8XQX - chains C and D of the 22 polymer chains in the assembly; structure by electron microscopy, 2.80 A resolution.

== Chain C ==
Molecule: Fhl3
Organism: Chlamydomonas reinhardtii
Chain sequence (1112 residues; numbered 1 to 1112; the number before each row is that of its first residue):
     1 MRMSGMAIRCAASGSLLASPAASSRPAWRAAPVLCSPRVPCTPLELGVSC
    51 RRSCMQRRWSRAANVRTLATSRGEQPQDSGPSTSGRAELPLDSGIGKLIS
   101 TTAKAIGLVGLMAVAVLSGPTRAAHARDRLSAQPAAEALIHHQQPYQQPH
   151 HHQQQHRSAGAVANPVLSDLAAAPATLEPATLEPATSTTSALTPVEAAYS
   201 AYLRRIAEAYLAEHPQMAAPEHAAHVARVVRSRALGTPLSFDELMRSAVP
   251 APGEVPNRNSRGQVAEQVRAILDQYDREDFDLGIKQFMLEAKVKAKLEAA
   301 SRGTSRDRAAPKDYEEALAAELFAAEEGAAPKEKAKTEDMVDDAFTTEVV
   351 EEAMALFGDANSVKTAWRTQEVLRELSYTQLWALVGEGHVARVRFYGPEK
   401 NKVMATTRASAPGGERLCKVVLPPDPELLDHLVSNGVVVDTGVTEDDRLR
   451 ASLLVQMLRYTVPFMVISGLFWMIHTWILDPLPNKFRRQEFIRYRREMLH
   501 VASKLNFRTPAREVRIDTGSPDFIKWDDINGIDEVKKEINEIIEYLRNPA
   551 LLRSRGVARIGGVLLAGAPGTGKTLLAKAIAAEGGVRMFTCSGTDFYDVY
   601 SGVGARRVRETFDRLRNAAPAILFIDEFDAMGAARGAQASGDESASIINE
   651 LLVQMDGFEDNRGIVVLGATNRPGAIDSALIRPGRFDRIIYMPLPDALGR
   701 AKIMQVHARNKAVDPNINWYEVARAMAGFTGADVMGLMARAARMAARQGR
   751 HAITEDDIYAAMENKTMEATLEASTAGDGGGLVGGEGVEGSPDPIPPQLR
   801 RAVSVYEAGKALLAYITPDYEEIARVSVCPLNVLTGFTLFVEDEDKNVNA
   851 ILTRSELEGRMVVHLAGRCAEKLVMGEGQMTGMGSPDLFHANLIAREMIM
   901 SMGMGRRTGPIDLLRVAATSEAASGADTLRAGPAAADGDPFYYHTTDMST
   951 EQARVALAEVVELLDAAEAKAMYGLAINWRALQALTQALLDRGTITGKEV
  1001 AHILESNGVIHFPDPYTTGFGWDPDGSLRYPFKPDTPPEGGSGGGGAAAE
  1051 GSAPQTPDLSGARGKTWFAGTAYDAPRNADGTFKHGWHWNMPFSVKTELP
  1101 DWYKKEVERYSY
Unresolved in the structure: 1-361, 502-508, 921-939, 1034-1055, 1100-1112
Modified residues: Thr337 (phosphothreonine; TPO); Thr346 (phosphothreonine; TPO); Thr347 (phosphothreonine; TPO)

== Chain D ==
Molecule: Ycf2
Organism: Chlamydomonas reinhardtii
Reference sequence: A0A218N8A7 (A0A218N8A7_CHLRE); numbering as in UniProt (aligned over 1-2971)
Chain sequence (2971 residues; row label = number of the first residue in the row):
     1 MTFLNHYTYLFSIPEKQADKVSGILRLAQARPIETLQNERINKQLNAFLK
    51 TYKFEKLITNYKKMQSFIPNNSLNGNKTNSSTNKLYATSLNVFPENPPLM
   101 VRKAVSDEADKFSKFTYSKVQVVTNNLNNGMNSKEFIKANNLKPSLRAAE
   151 SLVLNHLTYNKFKENLYFKTNNIQPTKSKSTSLFFLNILSNSKPRTCSDF
   201 LSSPKIRKTWFRNTAWSLQTQQHRSSNGINLSLQLPYALGPSVPAGASGQ
   251 NMYELPVAQSSSRFGTYYFLQKLLSKYLDVWNASADNGSVLSNSENIKLN
   301 FSMVSLLDSKMAIQTPNSLYFVFTQLNQKTFLSYWLLPVAGLALLTPTLL
   351 TLTGQSVSVQKFNSFINKKTDMMVLSNTEMPSKSFGTPTLFGTSVEIYLP
   401 NSYMPKGEGESGINRVNSSINAVKKNTVTANLVLDSESQEVATSFQNDLI
   451 SIKYCFNNLYNYISNKTALSTKNLFLFSAIKSNATKHKRTQSFFSVENTT
   501 TLGNNSNFVKGHFKSSINAFSSYLPSTNVHSMIPLTSLPYLKAISPLYSK
   551 FMIDHSLKFITPKTTLKLLQHKLNKSPKQMYTKTQNFTGLRDLRALNSFS
   601 FGQVNFRTNHFLHSNSRPLNHYNQALKLINGYEQYKNNLQINCNKTLDLN
   651 TKNKLVYQVNKSHLFNQKCSQIVYKQSLYNRDLCTIRGTGTKVVDYFSHG
   701 DKLSNKNGIVLDYFVYSNLLFDNKTNTIINKDGKQNITKLKLNLTKTTVP
   751 FKTLIKKYTSINSLVANEQTRNNLNLGLIHFNGHLSVVSNANLLTGRPVK
   801 FIYYKFDKRLNSYLIYVNQNLKKFIQLNNNFLKPKPLSHQKNKPVEDFNQ
   851 YATNNSSPPKTNVFEKSFVEDSSLRKPLTSLRGSKQFLNSLTILFKHQKM
   901 FKKKTLKAHKWHSDTQGIFRKHTNSSFGSANFSNGPEESSLSTRLHIQKK
   951 RKAKKQRLETRRQKKRTRFFPRPVWLRSRMFLNFLTERNKYYLNSTITKQ
  1001 GFSLPSKDVVTTKLDWLKEDMRRLPLGAYQYKSLLTQKAGNKFQRQSFTE
  1051 VVSTMEYINGIHKALNNSIFNKIVRKSLLSSSQNPLKLRLVANYSKMQFM
  1101 HRVKLPFYRTLKHSEGTKNLANKKQNLRDIKIKANYNNFKSQKANNQPQQ
  1151 NDKDKDKDTMFRDFWVWSYNNTQTNAFNQNLWWLLPNLTTKQSNLEFLTS
  1201 TYPTAKETQRAKEEIHGNSIPTASKNQIALIRLNWALNKTNINTFTDYSK
  1251 RNNLWTTQKLRNQSKNNKTKSLEKQFITNWEKFFLNKNLNIFSKKIISKV
  1301 KQKKQKLNYMTSYLNVQSEHNVKIFHNSWWTHLNIKNLVNNQDMVIPVRE
  1351 GYFSVGNFNSEFINSAIIKSINNKTLVENYVYSPSSEKETMQLLLMSSSI
  1401 LLHLCAIISLVSISQVRCFVKFHLILLYKLSNVYNAILNQLSNKLQKNLP
  1451 IYNNINKLNSRYFYMNHQKSQIKQRKKLLTYFSLTLLKKQFVTVKPLQIR
  1501 NFASIKNQSSNNSNLTYTDMLPLSLRANKFRGSKYDISIREEEGQSAHIK
  1551 PSKSMYAKLNILSLKTIFLKQLLMNKKPSALPSNVGLKSNRETQKSQLIQ
  1601 RIKTKELQISLKKNIIGFSKVTKNHILKILFNVIEVFQTAVRNISSFFEK
  1651 PAEFTTTWIAYGFLVEWSSDFITIIPENVDIYIWNVFSKIYRTIPLSFIS
  1701 TTLGPASTVFDPVTNSTIPIQMGNFNYQKMVAFPILLSLSHLLHRRILYL
  1751 FDTLFSTITQPDTDLIARQEKGTLFWDIWADFLVTAADYYNVNVAALSTI
  1801 KAEQNSLIENISNDFDNLTMSSKKPFFMPNKGVSNIKNIFWIKKLKEPQL
  1851 PESIVQNREVFVRERKRTLKGLFNIYAPQEETLWNNPTSPKNLSDEKISF
  1901 KLFNQLNLQLFAEKNKIKPYFEAYFSTTQQKTNIMQSAFPEANLNRWSVN
  1951 QFITYQSWHSHNGSNNSNGDLFIDYHPPKTFSHIPALKYNSILQQPIGSL
  2001 VCQIYSGLFNKQISKNILLVNPKTTSNNLVDYNVLLIQALAGETEMKIIT
  2051 DNAQRYALVNRGFAIGIKLLREVFDAIALNTPCIFLLEDIHAIGERRPML
  2101 ISDFGGGMSDDNGSFKEDFFGSQRDEVHEKNQVVYQLTRHAITHYKKPFK
  2151 GDYSLAIPTNLYVTDLFLKLPTQSISNLTNVENHNLSIKNKIQHNGTQSL
  2201 TETKRNLGGDINKNSYLQLTQFTKTLAPPSTSPFSVLLLKEEKRLKPNKI
  2251 VEELPWTSLPGEQLATKPRTSYSVRAKVAMLAELSLSNLSAKLDMITDLL
  2301 VIIDSVRSNKGFVVFATTDIPHVLDPALRRPGRLDETICLPNIHTSNILN
  2351 FTKNYEIFKSAKDTSNFGKKIILNEMQNLTTTSTQRDMYLSCLPTNNQTH
  2401 KTKREGVLTMNLKDYNILLNQVYFAEGTGGILNSQMHKDSLQKSLNFALI
  2451 SHSKKLKELNVSKLIGSNGTVSQGNVDQLGVFAGQIVNKQKKSLQQHLPN
  2501 SKKSFKKKYKDKAIIYYEVGKFVLNYFLNNQLTQSSIIDKPVSVTNKQTN
  2551 DITIFGNDFLNLKTINYLSLYNSKNKILLQLMLIFGGKISQLLSSKNLVK
  2601 SLKQASINSYMVEEESGSISSAGMPLGQTHLLPKALSVLAKPMIFSDGYN
  2651 NQNLKTATTLLLSFIHKRYLYRKNLIVPKLLSFADGNILDEPPSPPFSSL
  2701 LIPAKRFENYKRFFRDTLTGDKMGQRKSQITLLEKLQYHMQLRSIKQLNA
  2751 TFSSQENLDFQSNAALTSQKLDTLMSLSTNNLLQNPTNINWYYQNRILKR
  2801 HGQYLTNQWWNGQLSEHNAETVFLSDIDWRSSFIKNKNINITKSKNLYRL
  2851 TQQKNNTDGLDVLLDFPDTDQYYNPKRRRWLLNNGSWNFWFNFDKLYSEE
  2901 IVTTWILESLIQTYKYLHKNTELLDFVTNKFITLGYIAPENANLQNISGF
  2951 PSQSELLSTKEIILTNSFKRF
Unresolved in the structure: 1-34, 68-263, 281-317, 357-446, 479-537, 578-612, 639-734, 758-781, 797-807, 829-877, 923-936, 995-1124, 1140-1158, 1187-1218, 1268-1289, 1344-1359, 1376-1384, 1450-1661, 1705-1727, 1792-1802, 1819-1914, 1927-1943, 1962-1970, 2099-2111, 2195-2211, 2222-2230, 2381-2402, 2426-2442, 2463-2501, 2535-2550, 2608-2622, 2755-2762, 2833-2859, 2945-2952
Ligand contacts:
  - diacyl glycerol (DGA), molecule 1: Leu332, Ser333, Trp335, Leu336, Val339, Ala1406, Ser1409, Leu1410
  - diacyl glycerol (DGA), molecule 2: Leu337, Ala340, Gly341, Leu344, Thr1390, Leu1393, Leu1394, Ser1397, Leu1401

== Interface between chain C and chain D ==
Contacting residue pairs (170; chain C residue first):
  Pro398(C) - Lys1374(D)
  Gly442(C) - Lys1388(D)  hydrogen bond (backbone-side chain)
  Val443(C) - Asn1373(D)
  Asp447(C) - Asn1372(D)
  Asp447(C) - Lys1388(D)
  Ala451(C) - Ile1368(D)  hydrophobic
  Leu454(C) - Gln1392(D)
  Val455(C) - Asn1364(D)
  Val455(C) - Ile1368(D)  hydrophobic
  Met465(C) - Tyr1691(D)  hydrogen bond
  Gly469(C) - Ile1690(D)
  Trp472(C) - Lys1689(D)
  Trp472(C) - Arg1692(D)
  Met473(C) - Tyr1682(D)  hydrogen bond (backbone-side chain)
  His475(C) - Lys1689(D)
  Thr476(C) - Tyr1682(D)
  Thr476(C) - Val1686(D)
  Thr476(C) - Lys1689(D)  hydrogen bond
  Pro483(C) - Asn2010(D)
  Pro483(C) - Thr2081(D)
  Asn484(C) - Ala2078(D)  hydrogen bond (side chain-backbone)
  Asn484(C) - Thr2081(D)
  Asn484(C) - Asn2309(D)
  Asn484(C) - Lys2310(D)  hydrogen bond (side chain-backbone)
  Arg487(C) - Asp2075(D)  salt bridge
  Arg487(C) - Ser2308(D)  hydrogen bond
  Arg487(C) - Asn2309(D)
  Arg488(C) - Leu2079(D)
  Phe491(C) - Trp1958(D)  hydrophobic
  Phe491(C) - His1959(D)
  Phe491(C) - Glu2072(D)
  Ile492(C) - Trp1958(D)  hydrophobic
  Arg495(C) - His1959(D)  hydrogen bond
  Arg495(C) - His1961(D)  hydrogen bond
  Ala639(C) - Arg2061(D)
  Ala639(C) - Gly2062(D)
  Ala639(C) - Phe2063(D)
  Ser640(C) - Phe2063(D)
  Glu643(C) - Phe2063(D)
  Ala727(C) - Lys2150(D)
  Phe729(C) - Pro2148(D)
  Phe729(C) - Phe2149(D)  hydrophobic
  Ala732(C) - Pro2331(D)
  Asp733(C) - Phe2149(D)
  Gly736(C) - Pro2331(D)
  Arg740(C) - Asp2335(D)  salt bridge
  Arg743(C) - Glu2336(D)
  Ala746(C) - Gln1995(D)
  Arg747(C) - Gln1995(D)  hydrogen bond
  Lys765(C) - Phe2149(D)
  Lys765(C) - Arg2329(D)  hydrogen bond (side chain-backbone)
  Lys765(C) - Pro2331(D)
  Lys765(C) - Asp2335(D)
  Thr766(C) - Pro2148(D)
  Glu768(C) - Asp2335(D)
  Glu768(C) - Thr2337(D)
  Ala769(C) - Asp2152(D)
  Ala769(C) - Tyr2153(D)
  Glu772(C) - Cys2339(D)
  Ala773(C) - Thr2164(D)
  Ser774(C) - Leu2168(D)
  Ala776(C) - Leu2168(D)  hydrophobic
  Ala776(C) - His2322(D)
  Gly777(C) - Pro2022(D)
  Gly777(C) - Lys2023(D)
  Gly779(C) - Phe2167(D)
  Gly779(C) - Leu2168(D)
  Gly779(C) - Leu2562(D)
  Gly779(C) - Lys2563(D)
  Gly779(C) - Asn2566(D)
  Gly780(C) - Phe2167(D)
  Gly780(C) - Asn2566(D)  hydrogen bond (backbone-side chain)
  Gly781(C) - Phe2167(D)
  Gly781(C) - Lys2563(D)
  Gly781(C) - Asn2566(D)
  Gly781(C) - Tyr2571(D)
  Leu782(C) - Tyr2571(D)
  Val783(C) - Lys2563(D)
  Gly785(C) - Ser1991(D)
  Glu786(C) - Asn1990(D)  hydrogen bond
  Glu786(C) - Ile1992(D)
  Gly787(C) - Ile2348(D)
  Val788(C) - Leu2349(D)  hydrophobic
  Glu789(C) - Ser2346(D)  hydrogen bond
  Glu789(C) - Asn2347(D)  hydrogen bond (side chain-backbone)
  Glu789(C) - Ile2348(D)
  Glu789(C) - Thr2564(D)
  Gly790(C) - Lys2563(D)
  Gly790(C) - Tyr2567(D)
  Ser791(C) - Lys2563(D)  hydrogen bond
  Pro792(C) - Tyr2567(D)
  Leu839(C) - Pro2148(D)  hydrophobic
  Asn847(C) - Arg2139(D)
  Asn849(C) - Arg2139(D)
  Asn849(C) - Lys2150(D)
  Ala850(C) - Tyr2135(D)
  Ala850(C) - Arg2139(D)
  Ile851(C) - Arg2139(D)  hydrogen bond (backbone-side chain)
  Leu852(C) - Arg2139(D)
  Leu852(C) - Thr2143(D)
  Glu856(C) - Arg2139(D)  salt bridge
  Leu857(C) - Ile2142(D)  hydrophobic
  Arg868(C) - Tyr2669(D)  hydrogen bond (side chain-backbone)
  Arg868(C) - Lys2673(D)
  Glu877(C) - Tyr2671(D)
  Gly878(C) - Leu2670(D)
  Met880(C) - Arg2668(D)  hydrogen bond (backbone-side chain)
  Met880(C) - Leu2670(D)
  Thr881(C) - Leu2570(D)
  Thr881(C) - Arg2668(D)
  Gly882(C) - Leu2570(D)  hydrogen bond (backbone-backbone)
  Gly882(C) - Arg2668(D)
  Ser885(C) - Tyr2162(D)
  Pro886(C) - Tyr2145(D)
  Pro886(C) - Tyr2162(D)  hydrophobic
  Asp887(C) - Tyr2145(D)
  Leu888(C) - Ile2676(D)  hydrophobic
  Phe889(C) - Tyr2162(D)  hydrophobic
  Phe889(C) - Ile2676(D)  hydrophobic
  Phe889(C) - Leu2680(D)  hydrophobic
  His890(C) - Ile2142(D)  hydrogen bond (side chain-backbone)
  His890(C) - Tyr2145(D)
  His890(C) - Thr2159(D)  hydrogen bond
  Asn892(C) - Ile2676(D)  hydrogen bond (side chain-backbone)
  Asn892(C) - Val2677(D)
  Leu893(C) - Pro2158(D)  hydrophobic
  Arg896(C) - Val2677(D)  hydrogen bond (side chain-backbone)
  Arg896(C) - Lys2679(D)  hydrogen bond (side chain-backbone)
  Arg896(C) - Leu2680(D)
  Leu914(C) - Leu2681(D)  hydrophobic
  Phe941(C) - Leu2161(D)  hydrophobic
  Phe941(C) - Leu2680(D)
  Tyr942(C) - His2184(D)
  Tyr942(C) - Leu2681(D)
  Tyr942(C) - Ser2682(D)
  Tyr943(C) - Ala2156(D)
  Tyr943(C) - Pro2158(D)  hydrophobic
  Tyr943(C) - Leu2161(D)  hydrophobic
  Tyr943(C) - Leu2680(D)  hydrogen bond (backbone-backbone)
  His944(C) - Leu2680(D)  hydrogen bond (backbone-backbone)
  His944(C) - Leu2681(D)
  His944(C) - Ser2682(D)  hydrogen bond (backbone-backbone)
  Thr945(C) - Ser2682(D)
  Thr946(C) - Ser2682(D)  hydrogen bond (backbone-backbone)
  Thr946(C) - Phe2683(D)
  Thr946(C) - Ala2684(D)
  Asp947(C) - Asp2690(D)
  Met948(C) - Arg2879(D)  hydrogen bond (backbone-side chain)
  Ser949(C) - Arg2879(D)
  Thr950(C) - Arg2879(D)  hydrogen bond
  Ala953(C) - Phe2683(D)  hydrophobic
  Ala953(C) - Trp2890(D)
  Arg954(C) - Trp2890(D)
  Leu957(C) - Val2677(D)  hydrophobic
  Leu957(C) - Phe2891(D)  hydrophobic
  Val961(C) - Val2677(D)  hydrophobic
  Asp965(C) - Lys2673(D)  salt bridge
  Asp965(C) - Asn2674(D)
  Glu968(C) - Lys2673(D)  salt bridge
  His1085(C) - Thr2904(D)
  His1085(C) - Glu2908(D)  salt bridge
  Gly1086(C) - Ile2911(D)
  Gly1086(C) - Lys2915(D)  hydrogen bond (backbone-side chain)
  His1088(C) - Lys2915(D)  hydrogen bond
  Asn1090(C) - Tyr2914(D)  hydrogen bond
  Met1091(C) - Ile2911(D)  hydrophobic
  Pro1092(C) - Leu2592(D)  hydrophobic
  Phe1093(C) - Leu2907(D)  hydrophobic
  Phe1093(C) - Leu2910(D)  hydrophobic
  Phe1093(C) - Ile2911(D)  hydrophobic
Interface residues without a listed pair, chain C (130 interface residues in all): Arg394, Gly397, Leu458, Arg459, Trp477, Pro569, Glu627, Gly728, Thr730, Met762, Asp778, Pro796, Leu799, Leu834, Phe837, Phe840, Glu842, Arg860, His864, Met883, Glu897, Met902, Arg915, Pro940, Val960, Leu964, Trp1067, Trp1087, Ser1094
Interface residues without a listed pair, chain D (128 interface residues in all): Pro347, Ser356, Glu1361, Ser1365, Thr1375, Met1396, Asn1685, Val2020, Asp2118, Gln2132, Gln2136, Thr2138, Ala2141, His2144, Lys2146, Lys2147, Leu2155, Val2163, Leu2166, Thr2172, Thr2297, Pro2321, Arg2330, Pro2341, Asn2342, Val2638, Tyr2649, Lys2667, Leu2689, Arg2878, Leu2881

== In short ==
130 residues of chain C and 128 residues of chain D are in contact, with 34 hydrogen bonds and 6 salt bridges.
Polar contacts include Arg487(C)-Asp2075(D), Arg740(C)-Asp2335(D) and Glu856(C)-Arg2139(D). Bound to chain D:
diacyl glycerol.
Here chain C is Fhl3 and chain D is Ycf2, both from Chlamydomonas reinhardtii. Entry 8XQX (Cryo-EM structure
of the Ycf2-FtsHi motor complex from Chlamydomonas reinhardtii in apo state) was determined by electron
microscopy, deposited together with 8XQW.
